7YI6 - chains A and D of the 3 polymer chains in the assembly; structure by X-ray diffraction, 2.28 A resolution.

Chain A:
Name: Spike glycoprotein
Source organism: Human coronavirus 229E
Reference sequence: P15423 (SPIKE_CVH22); numbering as in UniProt (aligned over 835-841)
Sequence (7 residues; each row starts with the number of its first residue):
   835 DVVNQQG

Chain D:
Name: heavy chain of 3D1
Source organism: Homo sapiens
Sequence (221 residues; each row starts with the number of its first residue):
     1 EVQLVQSGSE LKKPGASVRI SCKASGYSFT SLSMNWVRQA PGQGLEWMGW ISTKSGDPTY
    61 AQAFTGRFVF SLDTSVNTAY LQINSLEAGD TAVYYCARGQ PPVGWTFDYW GQGTLVTVSS
   121 ASTKGPSVFP LAPSSKSTSG GTAALGCLVK DYFPEPVTVS WNSGALTSGV HTFPAVLQSS
   181 GLYSLSSVVT VPSSSLGTQT YICNVNHKPS NTKVDKKVEP P
Modified / non-standard residues: Glu1 (pyroglutamic acid; PCA)
Disulfides: Cys22-Cys96, Cys147-Cys203
From the paper describing this entry:
  - conformationally variable residues (side-chain flip): Lys54

How chain A and chain D interact:
Residue-residue contacts - 20 pairs, chain A then chain D:
  Val836(A) with Val103(D); Trp105(D)
  Val837(A) with Val103(D); Trp105(D), hydrogen bond (backbone-side chain)
  Asn838(A) with Pro102(D), hydrogen bond (side chain-backbone); Val103(D)
  Gln839(A) with Ser33(D), hydrogen bond; Asn35(D), hydrogen bond; Trp50(D), hydrogen bond (backbone-side chain); Ser52(D); Val103(D), hydrogen bond (backbone-backbone); Gly104(D); Trp105(D)
  Gln840(A) with Thr30(D), hydrogen bond (side chain-backbone); Ser31(D); Leu32(D); Ser33(D), hydrogen bond (side chain-backbone); Ser52(D), hydrogen bond (backbone-side chain); Thr53(D), hydrogen bond; Lys54(D)
Interface residues without a listed pair, chain A (6 interface residues in all): Gly841
Interface residues without a listed pair, chain D (15 interface residues in all): Trp47, Ile51
The authors on this interface:
  - specific contacts: Gln839(A)-Asn35(D)
  - epitope / paratope residues, chain A: Asp835(A), Gln839(A)
  - epitope / paratope residues, chain D: Asn35(D), Lys54(D)

Overview:
6 residues of chain A face 15 of chain D across their interface, with 10 hydrogen bonds. Polar contacts
include Val837(A)-Trp105(D), Asn838(A)-Pro102(D) and Gln839(A)-Ser33(D). The authors report a contact between
Gln839(A) and Asn35(D). The paper reports epitope/paratope residues Asp835(A), Gln839(A) and Asn35(D) among
others; conformational variability at Lys54(D).
Chain A is Spike glycoprotein (Human coronavirus 229E) and chain D is heavy chain of 3D1 (Homo sapiens); the
structure, bnAb 3D1 in complex with 6-mer HR1 peptide from HCoV-229E S protein, was determined by X-ray
diffraction (same publication as 7Y8J and 7YD3).
